PDB entry 8G47 | electron microscopy, 3.19 A resolution | chains A and B

# Chain A
Name: RCG-33 - Cryo-EM imaging scaffold subunit B fused to DARPin
From: synthetic construct
Notes: antibody fragment or engineered binder
Amino-acid sequence (321 residues; row label = number of the first residue in the row):
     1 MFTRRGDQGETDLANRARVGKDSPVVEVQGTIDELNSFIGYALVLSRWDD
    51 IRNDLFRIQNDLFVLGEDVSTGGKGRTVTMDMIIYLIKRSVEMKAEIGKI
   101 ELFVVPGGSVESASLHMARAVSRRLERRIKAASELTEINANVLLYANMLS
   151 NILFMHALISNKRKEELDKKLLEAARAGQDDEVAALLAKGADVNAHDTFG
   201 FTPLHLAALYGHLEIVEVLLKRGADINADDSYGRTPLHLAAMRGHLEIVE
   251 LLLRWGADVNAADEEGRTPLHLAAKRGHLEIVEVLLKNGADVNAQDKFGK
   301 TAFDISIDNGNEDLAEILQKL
Unresolved in the structure: 1-162, 320-321

# Chain B
Name: GTPase KRas
From: Homo sapiens
Notes: EC 3.6.5.2
Reference sequence: P01116 (RASK_HUMAN), isoform P01116-2; residue numbers follow UniProt; this construct covers 1-169
Amino-acid sequence (189 residues; row label = number of the first residue in the row; numbers below 1 keep their minus sign (Met-19 is residue -19)):
   -19 MGSSHHHHHHSSGENLYFQSMTEYKLVVVGACGVGKSALTIQLIQNHFVD
    31 EYDPTIEDSYRKQVVIDGETCLLDILDTAGQEEYSAMRDQYMRTGEGFLC
    81 VFAINNTKSFEDIHHYREQIKRVKDSEDVPMVLVGNKCDLPSRTVDTKQA
   131 QDLARSYGIPFIETSAKTRQGVDDAFYTLVREIRKHKEK
Unresolved in the structure: -19 to 0, 169
Sequence notes: expression tag (-19 to 0); engineered mutation Cys12 (Gly in P01116)
Covalently attached groups: AMG 510 (bound form) (MOV) linked to Cys12
Ion coordination: Mg2+: Ser17 (together with GDP)
Ligand contacts:
  - GDP (guanosine-5'-diphosphate): Ala11, Gly13, Val14, Gly15, Lys16, Ser17, Ala18, Phe28, Val29, Asp30, Glu31, Tyr32, Asn116, Lys117, Asp119, Leu120, Ser145, Ala146, Lys147
  - AMG 510 (bound form) (MOV): Val9, Gly10, Ala11, Lys16, Pro34, Thr58, Ala59, Gly60, Gln61, Glu62, Glu63, Arg68, Met72, Tyr96, Gln99, Ile100, Val103
Curated features (UniProtKB/Swiss-Prot):
  - motif: Tyr32 to Tyr40 (Effector region)
  - binding site (GTP): Gly10, Ala11, Gly13 to Ala18, Val29 to Thr35, Ala59, Gly60, Asn116 to Asp119
  - modified residue: Met1 (N-acetylmethionine), Thr2 (N-acetylthreonine), Lys104 (N6-acetyllysine)
  - glycosylation: Thr35 (Microbial infection: O-linked (Glc) threonine)
  - natural variant: Lys5 (K5E: In NS3; K5N: In GASC), Gly10 (G10GG: In AML), Cys12 (G12C: In lung carcinoma; this construct carries the variant), Gly13 (G13D: In GASC, JMML and OES; G13R: In pylocytic astrocytoma), Val14 (V14I: In NS3), Leu19 (L19F: In OES), Gln22 (Q22E: In CFC2; Q22R: In NS3), Pro34 (P34L: In NS3; P34Q: In NS3; P34R: In CFC2), Ile36 (I36M: In NS3), Thr58 (T58I: In NS3), Ala59 (A59T: In GASC), Gly60 (G60R: In CFC2; G60S: In NS3), 8 further natural variant entries in UniProt
  - mutagenesis: Asp38 (D38A: Decreased interaction with MAPKAP1/SIN1), Tyr40 (Y40A: Decreased interaction with MAPKAP1/SIN1), Gln61 (Q61L: Promotes GTP binding)
Reported in the primary citation:
  - binding site for AMG 510 (bound form): Cys12
  - conformationally variable residues (loop rearrangement): Cys12, Gly60 to Met67

# Chain A / chain B interface
Contacting residue pairs (36):
  Arg176(A) with Asp33(B), salt bridge
  Thr198(A) with Asp30(B), hydrogen bond; Glu31(B)
  Phe199(A) with Ile21(B), hydrophobic; Val29(B), hydrophobic; Tyr32(B), hydrophobic
  Leu209(A) with Asp33(B); Ile36(B), hydrophobic
  Tyr210(A) with Asp33(B), hydrogen bond; Pro34(B); Thr35(B)
  Ser231(A) with Gln25(B), hydrogen bond (backbone-side chain)
  Tyr232(A) with Ile24(B), hydrophobic; Gln25(B); Tyr40(B)
  Arg234(A) with Tyr32(B), hydrogen bond; Ile36(B); Asp38(B), salt bridge; Tyr40(B)
  Arg243(A) with Thr35(B), hydrogen bond (side chain-backbone)
  Glu265(A) with Ser39(B); Tyr40(B); Arg41(B), salt bridge
  Arg267(A) with Asp38(B), salt bridge; Ser39(B), hydrogen bond (side chain-backbone); Arg41(B)
  Lys275(A) with Ser39(B), hydrogen bond; Met67(B)
  Arg276(A) with Glu37(B), hydrogen bond (side chain-backbone); Asp38(B), salt bridge; Met67(B)
  Asp296(A) with Arg41(B), salt bridge
  Phe298(A) with Arg41(B); Leu52(B), hydrophobic
  Lys300(A) with Arg41(B)
  Asn309(A) with Gln70(B)
Also at the interface, not in a pair above, chain A (23 interface residues in all): Phe201, Leu206, Leu239, Met242, Glu264, Asp308
Also at the interface, not in a pair above, chain B (20 interface residues in all): Lys5
From the paper, about this interface:
  - interface residues, chain B: Met67(B)

# Summary
23 residues of chain A face 20 of chain B across their interface; the contacts include 8 hydrogen bonds and 6
salt bridges. Polar pairs include Arg176(A)-Asp33(B), Arg234(A)-Asp38(B) and Glu265(A)-Arg41(B). Chain B binds
GDP. From the paper: a binding site for AMG 510 (bound form) at Cys12(B); the interface residue Met67(B).
Here chain A is RCG-33 - Cryo-EM imaging scaffold subunit B fused to DARPin (synthetic construct) and chain B
is GTPase KRas (Homo sapiens). Entry 8G47 (KRAS G12C complex with GDP and AMG 510 imaged on a cryo-EM imaging
scaffold) was determined by electron microscopy (same publication as 8G3K, 8G42, 8G4E, 8G4F and 8G4H).
